8RIU - chains B and E of the 6 polymer chains in the assembly; structure by X-ray diffraction, 1.89 A resolution.

== Chain B (and E) ==
Molecule: Coenzyme F420 hydrogenase/dehydrogenase, beta subunit C terminus
Source organism: Candidatus Methanoperedenaceae archaeon GB50
Notes: chain E of this document is another copy of the same molecule, construct and numbering; everything in this record applies to it too
UniProt: A0A7R9R773 (A0A7R9R773_9EURY); numbering as in UniProt (aligned over 1-370)
Amino-acid sequence (370 residues; each row starts with the number of its first residue):
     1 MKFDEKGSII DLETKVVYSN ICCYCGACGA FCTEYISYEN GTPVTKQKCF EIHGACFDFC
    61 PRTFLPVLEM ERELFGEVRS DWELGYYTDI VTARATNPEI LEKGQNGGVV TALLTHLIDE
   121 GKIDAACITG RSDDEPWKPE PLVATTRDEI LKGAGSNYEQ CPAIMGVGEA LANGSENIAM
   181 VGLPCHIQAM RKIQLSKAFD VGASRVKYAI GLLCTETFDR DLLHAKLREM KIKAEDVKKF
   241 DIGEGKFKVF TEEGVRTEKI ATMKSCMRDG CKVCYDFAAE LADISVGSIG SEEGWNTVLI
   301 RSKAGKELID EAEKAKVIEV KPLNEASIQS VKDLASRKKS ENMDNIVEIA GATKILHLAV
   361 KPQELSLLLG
Bound ions: 4Fe-4S cluster Fe site 1: Cys22, Cys25, Cys28, Cys60; 4Fe-4S cluster Fe site 2: Cys32, Cys49, Glu51, Cys56; 4Fe-4S cluster Fe site 3: Cys185, Cys214, Cys271, Cys274
Residues lining bound ligands:
  - FAD (flavin-adenine dinucleotide): Gly104, Gln105, Asn106, Gly107, Gly108, Val109, Val110, Thr111, Leu114, Ile128, Thr129, Gly153, Ala154, Gly155, Ser156, Asn157, Tyr158, Glu159, Gln160, Cys161, Val181, Leu183, His186, Leu212, Leu213, Cys214, Thr215, Glu216, Thr217, Phe277, Val286, Gly287, Ser288, Ile289, Asn296
  - 4Fe-4S cluster (SF4), molecule 1: Ser8, Ile9, Cys32, Tyr35, Ile36, Thr45, Cys49, Glu51, Gly54, Ala55, Cys56
  - 4Fe-4S cluster (SF4), molecule 2: Leu12, Val16, Cys22, Cys23, Tyr24, Cys25, Gly26, Ala27, Cys28, Tyr38, Pro43, Cys60, Pro61, Arg62
  - 4Fe-4S cluster (SF4), molecule 3: Cys23, Arg62, Gln160, Leu183, Pro184, Cys185, Cys214, Thr215, Glu216, Thr217, Gly270, Cys271, Cys274, Asp276, Lys338

== Interface between chain B and chain E ==
Contacting residue pairs (67; chain B residue first):
  Phe3(B) with Ala352(E), hydrophobic; Lys361(E)
  Glu5(B) with Lys354(E), salt bridge
  Pro61(B) with His357(E)
  Arg62(B) with His357(E)
  Thr63(B) with Lys354(E), hydrogen bond (backbone-side chain)
  Phe64(B) with His357(E)
  Leu65(B) with His357(E), hydrogen bond (backbone-backbone); Leu358(E); Ala359(E), hydrogen bond (backbone-backbone)
  Pro66(B) with Ala359(E)
  Val67(B) with Leu368(E), hydrophobic
  Leu68(B) with Glu364(E); Leu367(E), hydrophobic
  Glu69(B) with Lys361(E), salt bridge
  Arg72(B) with Glu364(E), salt bridge
  Arg79(B) with Leu367(E)
  Trp82(B) with Leu367(E); Leu368(E); Leu369(E); Gly370(E)
  Val273(B) with Leu356(E), hydrophobic; His357(E)
  Tyr275(B) with Leu358(E), hydrophobic; Leu368(E), hydrogen bond (side chain-backbone); Leu369(E)
  Met343(B) with Leu369(E), hydrophobic
  Ile346(B) with Ile355(E), hydrophobic; Leu356(E), hydrophobic
  Ile349(B) with Leu356(E), hydrophobic
  Ala350(B) with Leu356(E)
  Ala352(B) with Phe3(E), hydrophobic
  Thr353(B) with Thr353(E)
  Lys354(B) with Glu5(E), salt bridge; Thr63(E), hydrogen bond (side chain-backbone); Thr353(E)
  Ile355(B) with Ile346(E), hydrophobic
  Leu356(B) with Val273(E), hydrophobic; Ile346(E), hydrophobic; Ala350(E)
  His357(B) with Pro61(E); Arg62(E); Phe64(E); Leu65(E), hydrogen bond (backbone-backbone); Val273(E)
  Leu358(B) with Leu65(E); Tyr275(E), hydrophobic
  Ala359(B) with Leu65(E), hydrogen bond (backbone-backbone); Pro66(E)
  Val360(B) with Leu68(E), hydrophobic
  Lys361(B) with Lys2(E); Phe3(E); Glu69(E), salt bridge; Arg72(E)
  Glu364(B) with Leu68(E); Glu69(E); Arg72(E), salt bridge
  Leu367(B) with Leu68(E), hydrophobic; Arg79(E); Trp82(E)
  Leu368(B) with Val67(E), hydrophobic; Trp82(E), hydrogen bond (backbone-side chain); Tyr275(E), hydrogen bond (backbone-side chain)
  Leu369(B) with Trp82(E), hydrogen bond (backbone-side chain); Tyr275(E); Leu365(E), hydrophobic
  Gly370(B) with Trp82(E)
Also at the interface, not in a pair above, chain B (40 interface residues in all): Ile21, Val78, Pro362, Leu365, Ser366
Also at the interface, not in a pair above, chain E (40 interface residues in all): Ile21, Val78, Met343, Ile349, Val360, Pro362

== Overview ==
Chain B and chain E each contribute 40 residues to their interface, with 10 hydrogen bonds and 6 salt bridges.
Among the polar pairs are Glu5(B)-Lys354(E), Glu69(B)-Lys361(E) and Arg72(B)-Glu364(E). Bound to chain B: 3
copies of 4Fe-4S cluster and flavin-adenine dinucleotide.
Both chains are Coenzyme F420 hydrogenase/dehydrogenase, beta subunit C terminus (Candidatus
Methanoperedenaceae archaeon GB50). Entry 8RIU (Crystal structure of the F420-reducing carbon monoxide
dehydrogenase component from the ethanotroph Candidatus Ethanoperedens thermophilum) was determined by X-ray
diffraction, deposited together with 8RJA.
